4WA6 - chains B and C of the 4 polymer chains in the assembly; structure by X-ray diffraction, 2.36 A resolution.

== Chain B ==
Protein: Transcription and mRNA export factor SUS1
Source organism: Saccharomyces cerevisiae
Reference sequence: Q6WNK7 (SUS1_YEAST); numbering as in UniProt (aligned over 1-96)
Amino-acid sequence (96 residues; row label = number of the first residue in the row):
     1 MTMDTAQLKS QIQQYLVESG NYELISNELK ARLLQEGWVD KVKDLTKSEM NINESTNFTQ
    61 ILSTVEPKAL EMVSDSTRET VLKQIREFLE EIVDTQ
Swiss-Prot annotation at these positions:
  - cross-link: Lys-68 (Glycyl lysine isopeptide (Lys-Gly) (interchain with G-Cter in ubiquitin))
  - mutagenesis: Glu-18 to Gly-20 (In sus1-10; dissociates from TREX-2 while leaving its interaction with SAGA intact), Gly-37 to Trp-38 (In sus1-11; impairs binding to both TREX-2 and SAGA), Val-73 to Asp-75 (In sus1-12; dissociates from TREX-2 while leaving its interaction with SAGA intact)

== Chain C ==
Protein: SAGA-associated factor 11
Source organism: Saccharomyces cerevisiae
Reference sequence: A6ZWK1 (SGF11_YEAS7); residues 1-99 here = UniProt positions 1-99
Amino-acid sequence (99 residues; each row starts with the number of its first residue):
     1 MTEETITIDS ISNGILNNLL TTLIQDIVAR ETTQQQLLKT RYPDLRSYYF DPNGSLDING
    61 LQKQQESSQY IHCENCGRDV SANRLAAHLQ RCLSRGARR
Disordered / not traced: 1-4, 72-79, 95-99
Ion coordination: Zn2+: His-88, Cys-92
Swiss-Prot annotation at these positions:
  - zinc finger: Ile-71 to Cys-92 (SGF11-type)

== Interface between chain B and chain C ==
Contacting residue pairs (51; chain B residue first):
  Thr-5(B) / Thr-5(C)
  Leu-8(B) / Ile-6(C)  hydrophobic
  Lys-9(B) / Ile-11(C)
  Gln-13(B) / Asn-18(C)
  Leu-16(B) / Ile-15(C)  hydrophobic
  Tyr-22(B) / Leu-19(C)
  Ile-25(B) / Leu-19(C)  hydrophobic
  Leu-29(B) / Leu-19(C)  hydrophobic
  Leu-33(B) / Leu-20(C)  hydrophobic
  Leu-33(B) / Leu-23(C)  hydrophobic
  Trp-38(B) / Leu-23(C)  hydrophobic
  Trp-38(B) / Ile-24(C)  hydrophobic
  Trp-38(B) / Ile-27(C)  hydrophobic
  Val-39(B) / Ile-27(C)  hydrophobic
  Val-42(B) / Ile-27(C)  hydrophobic
  Lys-43(B) / Ile-27(C)
  Lys-43(B) / Glu-31(C)  salt bridge
  Thr-46(B) / Val-28(C)
  Thr-46(B) / Glu-31(C)
  Lys-47(B) / Glu-31(C)  salt bridge
  Met-50(B) / Thr-32(C)
  Met-50(B) / Gln-35(C)
  Thr-56(B) / Thr-32(C)
  Thr-56(B) / Gln-35(C)
  Thr-56(B) / Gln-36(C)
  Thr-56(B) / Lys-39(C)
  Phe-58(B) / Gln-25(C)
  Phe-58(B) / Val-28(C)  hydrophobic
  Phe-58(B) / Ala-29(C)
  Phe-58(B) / Thr-32(C)
  Leu-62(B) / Gln-25(C)
  Val-65(B) / Val-28(C)  hydrophobic
  Glu-66(B) / Thr-21(C)
  Glu-66(B) / Gln-25(C)  hydrogen bond
  Ala-69(B) / Ile-24(C)  hydrophobic
  Leu-70(B) / Leu-20(C)  hydrophobic
  Leu-70(B) / Ile-24(C)  hydrophobic
  Val-73(B) / Leu-20(C)  hydrophobic
  Arg-78(B) / Leu-20(C)
  Leu-82(B) / Ser-12(C)
  Leu-82(B) / Asn-13(C)
  Leu-82(B) / Leu-16(C)  hydrophobic
  Ile-85(B) / Ser-12(C)
  Ile-85(B) / Ile-15(C)  hydrophobic
  Arg-86(B) / Ile-8(C)
  Arg-86(B) / Asp-9(C)
  Arg-86(B) / Ser-12(C)
  Leu-89(B) / Ile-8(C)
  Leu-89(B) / Ile-11(C)  hydrophobic
  Leu-89(B) / Ser-12(C)
  Val-93(B) / Ile-8(C)  hydrophobic
Interface residues without a listed pair, chain B (36 interface residues in all): Ile-12, Ser-26, Ile-61, Val-81, Glu-90, Thr-95
Interface residues without a listed pair, chain C (25 interface residues in all): Asn-17

== Summary ==
The interface between chain B and chain C involves 36 residues on one side and 25 on the other, with 1
hydrogen bond and 2 salt bridges. Among the polar pairs are Lys-43(B)/Glu-31(C), Lys-47(B)/Glu-31(C) and
Glu-66(B)/Gln-25(C). From UniProt: 8 mutagenesis sites on chain B.
Here chain B is Transcription and mRNA export factor SUS1 and chain C is SAGA-associated factor 11, both from
Saccharomyces cerevisiae. Entry 4WA6 (Structure of yeast SAGA DUBm with Sgf73 N59D mutant at 2.36 angstroms
resolution) was determined by X-ray diffraction.
